Entry 6HTC (X-ray diffraction, 2.80 A resolution); this record covers chains K and W of the 28 polymer chains in the assembly.

== Chain K ==
Molecule: Proteasome subunit beta type-5
Organism: Saccharomyces cerevisiae (strain ATCC 204508 / S288c)
Notes: EC 3.4.25.1
UniProt: P30656 (PSB5_YEAST); residues 1-212 here correspond to UniProt positions 76-287 (UniProt number = residue number + 75)
Chain sequence (212 residues; numbered 1 to 212; the number before each row is that of its first residue):
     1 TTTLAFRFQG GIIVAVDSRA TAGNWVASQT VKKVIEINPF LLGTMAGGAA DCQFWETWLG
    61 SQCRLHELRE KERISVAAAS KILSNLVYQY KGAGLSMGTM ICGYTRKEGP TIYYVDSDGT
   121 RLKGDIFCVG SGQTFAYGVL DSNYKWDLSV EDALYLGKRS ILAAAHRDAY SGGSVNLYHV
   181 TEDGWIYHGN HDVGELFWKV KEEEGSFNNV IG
Covalently attached groups: compound GQK linked to Thr1
Metal / ion sites: Mg2+: Ala165, Asp168 (shared with Asp204(W) of chain W)
Ligand contacts: GQK ((2S)-3-(4-methoxyphenyl)-N-[(2S,3R)-4-methyl-3,4-bis(oxidanyl)-1-phenyl-pentan-2-yl]-2-[[(2S)-2-(2-morpholin-4-ylethanoylamino)propanoyl]amino]propanamide): Arg19, Ala20, Thr21, Val31, Lys33, Met45, Ala46, Gly47, Gly48, Ala49, Gln53, Ser96, Ser131, Tyr170, Ser171

== Chain W ==
Molecule: Proteasome subunit beta type-3
Organism: Saccharomyces cerevisiae (strain ATCC 204508 / S288c)
Notes: EC 3.4.25.1
UniProt: P25451 (PSB3_YEAST); residues 0-204 here correspond to UniProt positions 1-205 (UniProt number = residue number + 1)
Chain sequence (205 residues; numbered 0 to 204; the number before each row is that of its first residue; numbering starts at 0):
     0 MSDPSSINGG IVVAMTGKDC VAIACDLRLG SQSLGVSNKF EKIFHYGHVF LGITGLATDV
    60 TTLNEMFRYK TNLYKLKEER AIEPETFTQL VSSSLYERRF GPYFVGPVVA GINSKSGKPF
   120 IAGFDLIGCI DEAKDFIVSG TASDQLFGMC ESLYEPNLEP EDLFETISQA LLNAADRDAL
   180 SGWGAVVYII KKDEVVKRYL KMRQD
Disordered / not traced: 0
Metal / ion sites: Mg2+ site 1 near Glu131 (its only coordinating residue here); Mg2+ site 2: Ala174, Asp177, Ser180; Mg2+ site 3: Asp204 (shared with Ala165(K), Asp168(K) of chain K)
Ligand contacts: GQK ((2S)-3-(4-methoxyphenyl)-N-[(2S,3R)-4-methyl-3,4-bis(oxidanyl)-1-phenyl-pentan-2-yl]-2-[[(2S)-2-(2-morpholin-4-ylethanoylamino)propanoyl]amino]propanamide): Asp124, Leu125, Ile126, Cys128
UniProt features mapped onto this chain:
  - modified residue: Ser30 (Phosphoserine)
  - cross-link: Lys69 (Glycyl lysine isopeptide (Lys-Gly) (interchain with G-Cter in ubiquitin))

== How chain K and chain W interact ==
Residue-residue contacts (44; chain K residue first):
  Arg19(K) - Asp204(W)  salt bridge
  Asn24(K) - Asp177(W)
  Asn24(K) - Ala178(W)  hydrogen bond (backbone-backbone)
  Asn24(K) - Leu179(W)
  Trp25(K) - Gln144(W)
  Trp25(K) - Arg176(W)
  Val26(K) - Asp175(W)
  Val26(K) - Arg176(W)  hydrogen bond (backbone-side chain)
  Val26(K) - Asp177(W)
  Val26(K) - Ala178(W)
  Ala27(K) - Arg176(W)  hydrogen bond (backbone-side chain)
  Ser28(K) - Arg176(W)
  Gln29(K) - Asp175(W)
  Gln29(K) - Arg202(W)
  Gln29(K) - Asp204(W)
  Phe135(K) - Leu33(W)  hydrophobic
  Ala165(K) - Asp204(W)
  His166(K) - Trp182(W)  hydrogen bond (backbone-side chain)
  His166(K) - Gln203(W)  hydrogen bond (side chain-backbone)
  Arg167(K) - Ser32(W)
  Arg167(K) - Leu33(W)
  Arg167(K) - Gly34(W)  hydrogen bond (side chain-backbone)
  Arg167(K) - Val35(W)  hydrogen bond (side chain-backbone)
  Arg167(K) - Trp182(W)
  Asp168(K) - Ser32(W)
  Ala169(K) - Arg27(W)
  Ala169(K) - Ser32(W)  hydrogen bond (backbone-backbone)
  Ala169(K) - Ala178(W)
  Tyr170(K) - Ser32(W)
  Tyr170(K) - Ala178(W)  hydrophobic
  Ser171(K) - Asp204(W)
  Gly172(K) - Asp204(W)
  Gly173(K) - Arg202(W)  hydrogen bond (backbone-side chain)
  Gly173(K) - Asp204(W)  hydrogen bond (backbone-side chain)
  Asp192(K) - Arg202(W)  salt bridge
  Gly194(K) - Arg202(W)
  Phe197(K) - Gln203(W)
  Trp198(K) - Lys200(W)
  Trp198(K) - Met201(W)
  Trp198(K) - Gln203(W)
  Asn209(K) - Asn37(W)  hydrogen bond
  Asn209(K) - Lys38(W)  hydrogen bond (backbone-side chain)
  Val210(K) - Asn37(W)
  Ile211(K) - Lys38(W)
Also at the interface, not in a pair above, chain K (26 interface residues in all): Val193, Asn208
Also at the interface, not in a pair above, chain W (23 interface residues in all): Ser5, Leu26, Gln31, Tyr198

== In short ==
Chain K and chain W form an interface of 26 and 23 residues respectively, with 12 hydrogen bonds and 2 salt
bridges. Among the polar pairs are Arg19(K)-Asp204(W), Asp192(K)-Arg202(W) and Val26(K)-Arg176(W). Bound to
chain W: compound GQK. Covalently linked compound GQK: at Thr1(K).
Chain K is Proteasome subunit beta type-5 and chain W is Proteasome subunit beta type-3, both from
Saccharomyces cerevisiae (strain ATCC 204508 / S288c); the structure, Yeast 20S proteasome with human beta2c
(S171G) in complex with ONX 0914, was determined by X-ray diffraction (same publication as 6HTB, 6HTD, 6HTP,
6HTR, 6HUB, 6HUC and 30 further entries).
